6PZU - chain A; structure by X-ray diffraction, 1.74 A resolution.

== Chain A ==
Molecule: Hdac6 protein
Organism: Danio rerio
Notes: fragment: catalytic domain 2
UniProtKB: A7YT55 (A7YT55_DANRE); residues 442-798 here correspond to UniProt positions 290-646 (UniProt number = residue number - 152)
Chain sequence (357 residues; numbered 442 to 798; the number before each row is that of its first residue):
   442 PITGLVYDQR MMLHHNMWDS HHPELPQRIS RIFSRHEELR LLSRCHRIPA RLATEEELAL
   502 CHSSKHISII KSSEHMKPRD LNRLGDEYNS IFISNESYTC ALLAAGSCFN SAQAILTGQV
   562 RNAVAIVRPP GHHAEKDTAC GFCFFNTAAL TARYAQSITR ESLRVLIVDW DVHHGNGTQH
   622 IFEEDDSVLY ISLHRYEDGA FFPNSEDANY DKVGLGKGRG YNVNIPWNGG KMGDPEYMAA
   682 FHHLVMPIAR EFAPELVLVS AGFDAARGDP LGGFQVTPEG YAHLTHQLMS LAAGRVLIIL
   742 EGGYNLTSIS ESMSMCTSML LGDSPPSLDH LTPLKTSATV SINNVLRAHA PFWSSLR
Ion coordination: K+ site 1: Asp-610, Asp-612, His-614, Ser-633, Leu-634; Zn2+: Asp-612, His-614, Asp-705 (together with AP-1-62-A); K+ site 2: Phe-623, Asp-626, Val-629, Tyr-662
Small-molecule neighbours: AP-1-62-A (A6I; N-[(benzyloxy)carbonyl]-L-leucyl-N-{[4-(hydroxycarbamoyl)phenyl]methyl}-L-alaninamide): Asn-457, Asp-460, His-463, Pro-464, Ser-531, His-573, His-574, Gly-582, Phe-583, Asp-612, His-614, Phe-643, Asp-705, Pro-711, Leu-712, Gly-743, Tyr-745
From the paper describing this entry:
  - binding site for AP-1-62-A: Asp-460, Phe-583, His-614, Phe-643
  - specificity-determining residues: Ser-531 (citing earlier work)

== Overview ==
Ligands of chain A: AP-1-62-A. Asp-610, Asp-612, His-614, Ser-633 and Leu-634 coordinate K+ site 1. Asp-612,
His-614 and Asp-705 coordinate Zn2+. The paper reports a binding site for AP-1-62-A at Asp-460, Phe-583 and
His-614 among others; the specificity determinant Ser-531.
Chain A is Hdac6 protein (Danio rerio); the structure, Crystal structure of Danio rerio histone deacetylase 6
catalytic domain 2 complexed with AP-1-62-A, was determined by X-ray diffraction together with 6PZO, 6PZR,
6PZS and 6Q0Z from the same study.
